Entry 9E1M (electron microscopy, 3.25 A resolution); this record covers chains J and W of the 11 polymer chains in the assembly.

# Chain J
Molecule: 152-nt DNA strand
From: Homo sapiens
Sequence (152 nucleotides; numbered -75 to 76; the number before each row is that of its first residue; numbers below 1 keep their minus sign (DC-75 is residue -75)):
   -75 CCCTGGAGAA TCCCGGTGCC GAGGCCGCTC AATTGGTCGT AGACAGCTCT AGCACCGCTT
   -15 AAACGCACGT ACGCGCTGTC CCCCGCGTTT TAACCGCCAA GGGGATTACT CCCTAGTCTC
    45 CAGGCACGTG TCAGATATAT ACATCCTGTG CA
Disordered / not traced: -75

# Chain W
Protein: SWI/SNF-related matrix-associated actin-dependent regulator of chromatin subfamily A member 5
From: Homo sapiens
UniProt: O60264 (SMCA5_HUMAN); numbering as in UniProt (aligned over 1-1052)
Sequence (1052 residues; each row starts with the number of its first residue):
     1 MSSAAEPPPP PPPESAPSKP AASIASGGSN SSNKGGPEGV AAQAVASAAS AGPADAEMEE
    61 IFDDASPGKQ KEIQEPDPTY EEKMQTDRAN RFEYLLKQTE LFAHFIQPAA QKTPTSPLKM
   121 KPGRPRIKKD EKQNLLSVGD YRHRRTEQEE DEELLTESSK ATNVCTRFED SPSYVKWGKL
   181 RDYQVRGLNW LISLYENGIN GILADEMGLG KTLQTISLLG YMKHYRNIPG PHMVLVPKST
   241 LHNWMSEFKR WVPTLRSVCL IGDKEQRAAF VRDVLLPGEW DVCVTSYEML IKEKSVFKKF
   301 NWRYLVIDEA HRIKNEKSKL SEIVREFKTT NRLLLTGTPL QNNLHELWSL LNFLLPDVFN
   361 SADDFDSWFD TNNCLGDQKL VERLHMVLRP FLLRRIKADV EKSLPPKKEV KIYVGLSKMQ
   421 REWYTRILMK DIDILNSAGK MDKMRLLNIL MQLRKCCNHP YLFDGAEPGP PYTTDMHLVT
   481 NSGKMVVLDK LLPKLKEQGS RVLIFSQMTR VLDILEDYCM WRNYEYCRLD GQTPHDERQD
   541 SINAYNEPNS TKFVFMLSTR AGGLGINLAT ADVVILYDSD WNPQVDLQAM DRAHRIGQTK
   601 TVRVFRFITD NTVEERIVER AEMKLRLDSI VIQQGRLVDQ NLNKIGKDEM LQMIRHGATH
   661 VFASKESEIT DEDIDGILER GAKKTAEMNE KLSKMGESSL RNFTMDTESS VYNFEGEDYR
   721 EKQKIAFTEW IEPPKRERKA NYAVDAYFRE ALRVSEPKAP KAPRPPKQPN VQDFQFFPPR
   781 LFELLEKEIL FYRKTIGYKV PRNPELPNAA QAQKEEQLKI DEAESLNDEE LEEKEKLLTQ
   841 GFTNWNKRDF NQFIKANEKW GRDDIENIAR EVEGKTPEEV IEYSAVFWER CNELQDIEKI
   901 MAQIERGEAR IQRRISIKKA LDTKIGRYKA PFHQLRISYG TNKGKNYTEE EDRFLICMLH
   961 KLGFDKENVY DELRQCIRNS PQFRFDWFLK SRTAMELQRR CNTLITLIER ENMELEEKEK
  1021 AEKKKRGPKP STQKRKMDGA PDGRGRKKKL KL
Disordered / not traced: 1-165, 364-376, 431-442, 635-1052
Ligand contacts: ATP (adenosine-5'-triphosphate): Trp177, Lys179, Arg181, Tyr183, Asp205, Met207, Gly208, Leu209, Gly210, Lys211, Thr212, Leu213, Trp251, Glu401, Leu564, Arg595, Ile596
UniProt features mapped onto this chain:
  - motif: Asp308 to His311 (DEAH box)
  - binding site (ATP): Asp205 to Thr212
  - modified residue: Ser2 (N-acetylserine), Ser66 (Phosphoserine), Thr113 (Phosphothreonine), Ser116 (Phosphoserine), Ser137 (Phosphoserine), Ser171 (Phosphoserine), Lys440 (N6-acetyllysine), Ser755 (Phosphoserine), Ser825 (Phosphoserine)
  - cross-link (Glycyl lysine isopeptide (Lys-Gly)): Lys83 (interchain with G-Cter in SUMO2), Lys644 (interchain with G-Cter in SUMO2), Lys647 (interchain with G-Cter in SUMO2), Lys694 (interchain with G-Cter in SUMO2), Lys722 (interchain with G-Cter in SUMO2), Lys735 (interchain with G-Cter in SUMO2), Lys966 (interchain with G-Cter in SUMO2)
Reported in the primary citation:
  - mutagenesis - K455A, R538A: decreased catalytic activity (chromatin remodeling activity)
  - mutagenesis - R620A/K624A: decreased catalytic activity on remodeling

# Chain J / chain W interface
Residue-residue contacts - 22 pairs, chain J then chain W:
  DC-23(J) with Leu447(W), phosphate contact
  DA-22(J) with Arg445(W), phosphate contact; Leu447(W), phosphate contact; Asn448(W), sugar contact; Met451(W), phosphate contact
  DC-21(J) with Met451(W), sugar contact; Met508(W), phosphate contact
  DC-20(J) with Met508(W), phosphate contact; Thr509(W), hydrogen bond to the phosphate; Arg560(W), phosphate contact
  DG-19(J) with Asp530(W), phosphate contact; Gly531(W), hydrogen bond to the phosphate; Arg560(W), phosphate contact
  DC-18(J) with Glu288(W), sugar contact; Gly531(W), phosphate contact; Arg538(W), salt bridge to the phosphate
  DT-17(J) with Lys238(W), salt bridge to the phosphate; Met289(W), phosphate contact; His535(W), salt bridge to the phosphate
  DT-16(J) with Asp263(W), phosphate contact; Lys264(W), salt bridge to the phosphate; Arg267(W), salt bridge to the phosphate
Interface residues without a listed pair, chain W (22 interface residues in all): Gly262, Lys292, Gln452, Lys455, Ala561

# Summary
The interface between chain J and chain W involves 8 residues on one side and 22 on the other, with 2 hydrogen
bonds and 5 salt bridges. Polar pairs include DC-20(J)-Thr509(W), DG-19(J)-Gly531(W) and DC-18(J)-Arg538(W).
The paper reports that K455A and R538A of chain W reduce catalytic activity (chromatin remodeling activity);
R620A/K624A of chain W reduce catalytic activity on remodeling.
Chain J is a 152-nt DNA strand and chain W is SWI/SNF-related matrix-associated actin-dependent regulator of
chromatin subfamily A member 5, both from Homo sapiens; the structure, Snf2h bound nucleosome complex -
ClassA2, was determined by electron microscopy, deposited together with 9E1L, 9E1N, 9E1O, 9E1P, 9E1Q, 9E1R and
4 further entries.
